Entry 9F07 (X-ray diffraction, 2.21 A resolution); this record covers chains A and C of the 8 polymer chains in the assembly.

== Chain A ==
Molecule: Tubulin alpha chain
Source organism: Ovis aries
Reference sequence: D0VWZ0 (D0VWZ0_SHEEP); residue numbers follow UniProt; this construct covers 1-451
Amino-acid sequence (451 residues; each row starts with the number of its first residue):
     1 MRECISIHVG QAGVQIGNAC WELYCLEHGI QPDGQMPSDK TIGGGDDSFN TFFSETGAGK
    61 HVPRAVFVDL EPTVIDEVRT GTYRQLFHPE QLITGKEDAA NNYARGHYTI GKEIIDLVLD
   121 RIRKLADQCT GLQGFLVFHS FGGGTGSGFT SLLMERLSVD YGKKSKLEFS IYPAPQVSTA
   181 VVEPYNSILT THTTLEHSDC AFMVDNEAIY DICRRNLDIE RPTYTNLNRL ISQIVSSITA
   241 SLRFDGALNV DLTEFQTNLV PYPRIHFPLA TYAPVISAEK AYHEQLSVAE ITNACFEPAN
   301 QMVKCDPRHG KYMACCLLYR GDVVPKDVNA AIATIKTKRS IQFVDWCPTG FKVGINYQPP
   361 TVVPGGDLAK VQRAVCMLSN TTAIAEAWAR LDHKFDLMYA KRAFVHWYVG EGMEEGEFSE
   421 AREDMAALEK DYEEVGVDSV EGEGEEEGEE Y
Unresolved in the structure: 39-45, 55-57, 279-282, 440-451
Construct notes: conflict Ser232 (Gly in D0VWZ0), Ser340 (Thr in D0VWZ0)
Residues lining bound ligands: GTP (guanosine-5'-triphosphate): Val9, Gly10, Gln11, Ala12, Gln15, Ile16, Asp69, Asp98, Ala99, Ala100, Asn101, Asn102, Ser140, Gly142, Gly143, Gly144, Thr145, Gly146, Ile171, Pro173, Val177, Ser178, Thr179, Glu183, Asn206, Tyr224, Leu227, Asn228, Ile231

== Chain C ==
Molecule: Stathmin-4
Source organism: Homo sapiens
Reference sequence: Q9H169 (STMN4_HUMAN); the construct lacks a stretch of the UniProt sequence, so the offset changes along the chain: 206-263 = UniProt 49-106; 264-291 = UniProt 158-185
Amino-acid sequence (121 residues; each row starts with the number of its first residue):
   204 MADMEVIELN KATSGQSWEV ILKPPSFDGV PEFNASLPRR RDPSLEEIQK KLEAAEERRK
   264 AHFAAMLERL QEKDKHAEEV RKNKELKEGG GGSGGGGSGG GSVQIVYKPV DLSKVTSKSG
   324 S
Unresolved in the structure: 204, 240-243, 292-324
Construct notes: initiating methionine (204); expression tag (205, 292-324); engineered mutation Ala215 (Cys58 in Q9H169), Trp221 (Phe64 in Q9H169), Phe266 (Leu160 in Q9H169)
Curated features (UniProtKB/Swiss-Prot):
  - modified residue: Ser247 (Phosphoserine)

== Interface between chain A and chain C ==
Residue-residue contacts (71):
  Asp46(A) with Thr216(C)
  Tyr108(A) with Leu255(C), hydrophobic; Ala258(C), hydrophobic
  Thr109(A) with Arg262(C)
  Lys112(A) with Leu255(C); Glu256(C); Glu259(C), salt bridge
  Leu152(A) with Leu255(C), hydrophobic
  Glu155(A) with Ile251(C)
  Arg156(A) with Leu248(C)
  Val159(A) with Pro246(C); Leu248(C), hydrophobic; Ile251(C), hydrophobic
  Phe244(A) with Ser217(C)
  Asp245(A) with Ala215(C); Thr216(C), hydrogen bond (side chain-backbone); Ser217(C), hydrogen bond (backbone-backbone); Gly218(C)
  Gly246(A) with Ala215(C)
  Ala247(A) with Asn213(C), hydrogen bond (backbone-side chain); Gln219(C); Ser220(C), hydrogen bond (backbone-side chain)
  Leu248(A) with Ser220(C)
  Pro325(A) with Gln219(C); Trp221(C), hydrophobic
  Val328(A) with Trp221(C), hydrophobic
  Asn329(A) with Val209(C); Trp221(C), hydrogen bond; Val223(C)
  Ala333(A) with Met207(C), hydrophobic
  Lys336(A) with Leu225(C)
  Asp345(A) with Pro228(C); Ser229(C), hydrogen bond (backbone-backbone); Phe230(C), hydrogen bond (backbone-backbone)
  Trp346(A) with Pro228(C); Phe230(C); Pro234(C), hydrophobic; Phe236(C)
  Cys347(A) with Pro228(C)
  Pro348(A) with Lys226(C); Pro228(C)
  Thr349(A) with Ile224(C); Leu225(C), hydrogen bond (backbone-backbone); Lys226(C), hydrogen bond (backbone-backbone)
  Gly350(A) with Val223(C)
  Phe351(A) with Glu222(C); Val223(C), hydrogen bond (backbone-backbone); Leu225(C), hydrophobic
  Lys352(A) with Trp221(C); Glu222(C)
  Val353(A) with Ser220(C); Trp221(C), hydrogen bond (backbone-backbone)
  Gly354(A) with Gln219(C)
  Ile355(A) with Gly218(C); Gln219(C), hydrogen bond (backbone-backbone); Trp221(C), hydrophobic
  Asn356(A) with Ser217(C), hydrogen bond (side chain-backbone)
  Tyr357(A) with Ser217(C), hydrogen bond (backbone-backbone); Gly218(C); Gln219(C), hydrogen bond
  Gln358(A) with Ser217(C)
  Gly410(A) with Arg262(C); His265(C)
  Glu411(A) with Arg262(C), salt bridge
  Gly412(A) with Ala258(C); Arg261(C), hydrogen bond (backbone-side chain); Arg262(C)
  Glu414(A) with Arg261(C), salt bridge
  Asp431(A) with Asn237(C), hydrogen bond
  Glu434(A) with Phe236(C)
  Val435(A) with Phe236(C), hydrophobic
Also at the interface, not in a pair above, chain A (45 interface residues in all): His107, His197, Tyr262, Ile332, Met413, Ser439
Also at the interface, not in a pair above, chain C (37 interface residues in all): Leu212, Lys214, Pro227, Gly232, Ser247, Lys254

== Overview ==
45 residues of chain A face 37 of chain C across their interface, with 17 hydrogen bonds and 3 salt bridges.
Polar contacts include Lys112(A)-Glu259(C), Glu411(A)-Arg262(C) and Glu414(A)-Arg261(C). Chain A binds GTP.
Here chain A is Tubulin alpha chain (Ovis aries) and chain C is Stathmin-4 (Homo sapiens). Entry 9F07
(Tubulin:stathmin:darpin:tau MTBR3 complex) was determined by X-ray diffraction.
